PDB entry 6TYG | X-ray diffraction, 3.50 A resolution | chains F and D of the 9 polymer chains in the assembly

== Chain F ==
Protein: RNA polymerase sigma factor
From: Mycobacterium tuberculosis
UniProtKB: A0A045IR27 (A0A045IR27_MYCTX); numbering as in UniProt (aligned over 1-177)
Amino-acid sequence (177 residues; each row starts with the number of its first residue):
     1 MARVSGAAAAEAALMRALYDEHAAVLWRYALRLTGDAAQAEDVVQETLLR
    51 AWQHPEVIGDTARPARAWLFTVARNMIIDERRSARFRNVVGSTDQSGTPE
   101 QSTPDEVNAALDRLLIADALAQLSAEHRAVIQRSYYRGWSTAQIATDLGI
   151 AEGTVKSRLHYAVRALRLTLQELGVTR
Disordered / not traced: 1-3, 86-100, 134-143, 176-177
From the paper describing this entry:
  - conformationally variable residues (order/disorder transition): Phe86 to Glu100

== Chain D ==
Protein: DNA-directed RNA polymerase subunit beta'
From: Mycobacterium tuberculosis
Notes: EC 2.7.7.6
UniProtKB: A0A045J9E2 (A0A045J9E2_MYCTX); numbering as in UniProt (aligned over 1-1316)
Amino-acid sequence (1316 residues; row label = number of the first residue in the row):
     1 MLDVNFFDELRIGLATAEDIRQWSYGEVKKPETINYRTLKPEKDGLFCEK
    51 IFGPTRDWECYCGKYKRVRFKGIICERCGVEVTRAKVRRERMGHIELAAP
   101 VTHIWYFKGVPSRLGYLLDLAPKDLEKIIYFAAYVITSVDEEMRHNELST
   151 LEAEMAVERKAVEDQRDGELEARAQKLEADLAELEAEGAKADARRKVRDG
   201 GEREMRQIRDRAQRELDRLEDIWSTFTKLAPKQLIVDENLYRELVDRYGE
   251 YFTGAMGAESIQKLIENFDIDAEAESLRDVIRNGKGQKKLRALKRLKVVA
   301 AFQQSGNSPMGMVLDAVPVIPPELRPMVQLDGGRFATSDLNDLYRRVINR
   351 NNRLKRLIDLGAPEIIVNNEKRMLQESVDALFDNGRRGRPVTGPGNRPLK
   401 SLSDLLKGKQGRFRQNLLGKRVDYSGRSVIVVGPQLKLHQCGLPKLMALE
   451 LFKPFVMKRLVDLNHAQNIKSAKRMVERQRPQVWDVLEEVIAEHPVLLNR
   501 APTLHRLGIQAFEPMLVEGKAIQLHPLVCEAFNADFDGDQMAVHLPLSAE
   551 AQAEARILMLSSNNILSPASGRPLAMPRLDMVTGLYYLTTEVPGDTGEYQ
   601 PASGDHPETGVYSSPAEAIMAADRGVLSVRAKIKVRLTQLRPPVEIEAEL
   651 FGHSGWQPGDAWMAETTLGRVMFNELLPLGYPFVNKQMHKKVQAAIINDL
   701 AERYPMIVVAQTVDKLKDAGFYWATRSGVTVSMADVLVPPRKKEILDHYE
   751 ERADKVEKQFQRGALNHDERNEALVEIWKEATDEVGQALREHYPDDNPII
   801 TIVDSGATGNFTQTRTLAGMKGLVTNPKGEFIPRPVKSSFREGLTVLEYF
   851 INTHGARKGLADTALRTADSGYLTRRLVDVSQDVIVREHDCQTERGIVVE
   901 LAERAPDGTLIRDPYIETSAYARTLGTDAVDEAGNVIVERGQDLGDPEID
   951 ALLAAGITQVKVRSVLTCATSTGVCATCYGRSMATGKLVDIGEAVGIVAA
  1001 QSIGEPGTQLTMRTFHQGGVGEDITGGLPRVQELFEARVPRGKAPIADVT
  1051 GRVRLEDGERFYKITIVPDDGGEEVVYDKISKRQRLRVFKHEDGSERVLS
  1101 DGDHVEVGQQLMEGSADPHEVLRVQGPREVQIHLVREVQEVYRAQGVSIH
  1151 DKHIEVIVRQMLRRVTIIDSGSTEFLPGSLIDRAEFEAENRRVVAEGGEP
  1201 AAGRPVLMGITKASLATDSWLSAASFQETTRVLTDAAINCRSDKLNGLKE
  1251 NVIIGKLIPAGTGINRYRNIAVQPTEEARAAAYTIPSYEDQYYSPDFGAA
  1301 TGAAVPLDDYGYSDYR
Disordered / not traced: 1-5, 1012-1025, 1282-1316

== Chain F / chain D interface ==
Contacting residue pairs (37; chain F residue first):
  Met15(F) - Pro363(D)  hydrophobic
  Met15(F) - Ile366(D)  hydrophobic
  Arg16(F) - Glu238(D)  salt bridge
  Arg16(F) - Arg242(D)
  Tyr19(F) - Ile366(D)
  Asp36(F) - Arg346(D)  salt bridge
  Asp36(F) - Thr392(D)
  Ala38(F) - Arg346(D)
  Ala38(F) - Arg350(D)
  Glu41(F) - Arg350(D)  salt bridge
  Glu41(F) - Arg372(D)  salt bridge
  Glu41(F) - Met373(D)
  Glu41(F) - Glu376(D)
  Asp42(F) - Arg350(D)  salt bridge
  Asp42(F) - Arg353(D)  salt bridge
  Gln45(F) - Arg353(D)
  Gln45(F) - Ile366(D)  hydrogen bond (side chain-backbone)
  Gln45(F) - Asn369(D)  hydrogen bond
  Gln45(F) - Glu370(D)  hydrogen bond
  Gln45(F) - Met373(D)
  Glu46(F) - Arg353(D)  salt bridge
  Glu46(F) - Arg356(D)  salt bridge
  Leu49(F) - Leu357(D)  hydrophobic
  Leu49(F) - Ile366(D)  hydrophobic
  Trp52(F) - Leu360(D)
  Trp52(F) - Gly361(D)
  Trp52(F) - Ala362(D)  hydrophobic
  Trp52(F) - Pro363(D)
  Val107(F) - Lys473(D)
  Asn108(F) - Lys470(D)
  Asn108(F) - Lys473(D)  hydrogen bond
  Asp112(F) - Lys470(D)  salt bridge
  Leu115(F) - Ile469(D)  hydrophobic
  Leu173(F) - Gln467(D)
  Gly174(F) - Gln467(D)
  Gly174(F) - Asn468(D)
  Val175(F) - Asn468(D)
Other interface residues (no listed pair), chain F (22 interface residues in all): Gly35, Leu48, Gln53, Leu111
Other interface residues (no listed pair), chain D (25 interface residues in all): Ile365, Met457

== In short ==
Chain F and chain D form an interface of 22 and 25 residues respectively; the contacts include 4 hydrogen
bonds and 9 salt bridges. Among the polar pairs are Arg16(F)-Glu238(D), Asp36(F)-Arg346(D) and
Glu41(F)-Arg350(D). From the paper: conformational variability at Phe86(F).
Chain F is RNA polymerase sigma factor and chain D is DNA-directed RNA polymerase subunit beta', both from
Mycobacterium tuberculosis; the structure, Crystal structure of MTB sigma L transcription initiation complex
with 9 nt long RNA primer, was determined by X-ray diffraction, deposited together with 6KQD, 6KQE, 6KQF,
6KQG, 6KQH, 6KQL and 6 further entries.
